PDB entry 7YI3 | electron microscopy, 3.30 A resolution | chains C and D of the 5 polymer chains in the assembly

[Chain C]
Molecule: Chromatin modification-related protein EAF3
Organism: Saccharomyces cerevisiae S288C
UniProtKB: Q12432 (EAF3_YEAST); numbering as in UniProt (aligned over 1-401)
Sequence (401 residues; each row starts with the number of its first residue):
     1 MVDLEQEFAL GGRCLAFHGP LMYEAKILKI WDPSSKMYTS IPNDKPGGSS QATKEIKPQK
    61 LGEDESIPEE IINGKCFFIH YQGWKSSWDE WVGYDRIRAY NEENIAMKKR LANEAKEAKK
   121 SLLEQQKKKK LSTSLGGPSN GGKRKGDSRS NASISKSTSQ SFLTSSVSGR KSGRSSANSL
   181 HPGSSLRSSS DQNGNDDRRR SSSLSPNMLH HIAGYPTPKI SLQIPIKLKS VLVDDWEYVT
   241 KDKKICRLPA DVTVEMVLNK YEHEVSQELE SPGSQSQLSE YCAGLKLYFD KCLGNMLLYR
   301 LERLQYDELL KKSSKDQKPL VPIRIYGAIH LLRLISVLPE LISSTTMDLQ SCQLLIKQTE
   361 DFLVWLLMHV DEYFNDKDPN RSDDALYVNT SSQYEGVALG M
Disordered / not traced: 1-219
Curated features (UniProtKB/Swiss-Prot):
  - modified residue: Ser-201 (Phosphoserine)

[Chain D]
Molecule: Transcriptional regulatory protein RCO1
Organism: Saccharomyces cerevisiae S288C
UniProtKB: Q04779 (RCO1_YEAST); numbering as in UniProt (aligned over 1-684)
Sequence (684 residues; each row starts with the number of its first residue):
     1 MDTSKKDTTR SPSHSNSSSP SSSSLSSSSS KEKKRPKRLS SQNVNYDLKR RKIITSEGIE
    61 RSFKNEHSNL AVEDNIPEEE PKELLEKDSK GNIIKLNEPS TISEDSKVSV TGLPLNKGPS
   121 EKIKRESLWN YRKNLGGQSN NSEMTLVPSK RFTQVPKNFQ DLNRNDLKTF LTENMTEESN
   181 IRSTIGWNGD IINRTRDREP ESDRDNKKLS NIRTKIILST NATYDSKSKL FGQNSIKSTS
   241 NASEKIFRDK NNSTIDFENE DFCSACNQSG SFLCCDTCPK SFHFLCLDPP IDPNNLPKGD
   301 WHCNECKFKI FINNSMATLK KIESNFIKQN NNVKIFAKLL FNIDSHNPKQ FQLPNYIKET
   361 FPAVKTGSRG QYSDENDKIP LTDRQLFNTS YGQSITKLDS YNPDTHIDSN SGKFLICYKC
   421 NQTRLGSWSH PENSRLIMTC DYCQTPWHLD CVPRASFKNL GSKWKCPLHS PTKVYKKIHH
   481 CQEDNSVNYK VWKKQRLINK KNQLYYEPLQ KIGYQNNGNI QIIPTTSHTD YDFNQDFKIT
   541 QIDENSIKYD FFDKIYKSKM VQKRKLFQFQ ESLIDKLVSN GSQNGNSEDN MVKDIASLIY
   601 FQVSNNDKSS NNKSASKSNN LRKLWDLKEL TNVVVPNELD SIQFNDFSSD EIKHLLYLKK
   661 IIESKPKEEL LKFLNIENPE NQSE
Disordered / not traced: 1-100, 131-165, 188-258, 379-399, 478-488, 524-533, 565-684
Ion coordination: Zn2+ site 1: Cys-263, Cys-266, His-283, Cys-286; Zn2+ site 2: Cys-303, Cys-306; Zn2+ site 3: Cys-417, Cys-420, His-448, Cys-451; Zn2+ site 4: Cys-440, Cys-443, Cys-466, His-469
Curated features (UniProtKB/Swiss-Prot):
  - zinc finger: Glu-260 to Lys-309 (PHD-type 1), Phe-414 to Thr-472 (PHD-type 2)
  - modified residue: Met-1 (N-acetylmethionine), Ser-68 (Phosphoserine), Ser-683 (Phosphoserine)
Reported in the primary citation:
  - mutagenesis - L509A/Q510A/K511A/I512A/Y549A/Y556A/M560A: decreased catalytic activity

[Chain C / chain D interface]
Contacting residue pairs - 89 pairs, chain C then chain D:
  Ile-224(C) / Tyr-356(D)
  Ile-226(C) / Phe-361(D)  hydrophobic
  Ile-226(C) / Phe-537(D)  hydrophobic
  Lys-227(C) / Asp-536(D)  salt bridge
  Lys-227(C) / Phe-537(D)
  Lys-229(C) / Ile-357(D)
  Lys-229(C) / Thr-360(D)
  Lys-229(C) / Phe-361(D)
  Ser-230(C) / Phe-361(D)
  Ser-230(C) / Phe-537(D)
  Val-233(C) / Phe-361(D)  hydrophobic
  Val-233(C) / Arg-496(D)
  Asp-234(C) / Arg-496(D)  salt bridge
  Trp-236(C) / Leu-353(D)  hydrophobic
  Trp-236(C) / Lys-358(D)
  Trp-236(C) / Val-364(D)  hydrophobic
  Trp-236(C) / Lys-365(D)
  Trp-236(C) / Thr-366(D)
  Trp-236(C) / Gly-370(D)  hydrogen bond (side chain-backbone)
  Trp-236(C) / Gln-371(D)
  Trp-236(C) / Tyr-372(D)  hydrophobic
  Glu-237(C) / Tyr-372(D)  hydrogen bond
  Glu-237(C) / Arg-496(D)  salt bridge
  Tyr-238(C) / Lys-493(D)
  Thr-240(C) / Gln-371(D)
  Thr-240(C) / Tyr-372(D)
  Lys-241(C) / Tyr-372(D)
  Glu-280(C) / Asn-332(D)
  Glu-280(C) / Val-333(D)
  Tyr-281(C) / Ile-335(D)  hydrophobic
  Tyr-281(C) / Phe-336(D)  hydrophobic
  Ala-283(C) / Val-333(D)  hydrophobic
  Gly-284(C) / Val-333(D)
  Gly-284(C) / Phe-336(D)
  Leu-285(C) / Phe-336(D)  hydrophobic
  Leu-287(C) / Leu-340(D)  hydrophobic
  Tyr-288(C) / Phe-336(D)  hydrophobic
  Tyr-288(C) / Leu-339(D)  hydrophobic
  Tyr-288(C) / Leu-340(D)  hydrophobic
  Tyr-288(C) / Ile-343(D)  hydrophobic
  Lys-291(C) / Leu-340(D)
  Lys-291(C) / Ile-343(D)
  Gly-294(C) / Asp-288(D)
  Asn-295(C) / Asn-347(D)  hydrogen bond (side chain-backbone)
  Asn-295(C) / Pro-348(D)
  Asn-295(C) / Lys-349(D)  hydrogen bond (backbone-backbone)
  Met-296(C) / Lys-349(D)
  Met-296(C) / Phe-351(D)
  Leu-297(C) / Phe-351(D)
  Leu-298(C) / Gln-350(D)
  Leu-298(C) / Phe-351(D)  hydrogen bond (backbone-backbone)
  Tyr-299(C) / Gln-350(D)
  Tyr-299(C) / Phe-351(D)
  Arg-300(C) / Cys-266(D)
  Arg-300(C) / Gln-268(D)  hydrogen bond
  Arg-300(C) / His-283(D)  hydrogen bond
  Arg-300(C) / Cys-286(D)
  Arg-300(C) / Gln-350(D)
  Arg-303(C) / Leu-285(D)  hydrogen bond (side chain-backbone)
  Arg-303(C) / Leu-287(D)  hydrogen bond (side chain-backbone)
  Arg-303(C) / Asp-288(D)
  Arg-303(C) / Pro-348(D)
  Leu-304(C) / Leu-285(D)  hydrophobic
  Tyr-306(C) / Asp-288(D)
  Asp-307(C) / Pro-290(D)
  Leu-310(C) / Pro-289(D)  hydrophobic
  Leu-310(C) / Pro-290(D)
  Arg-333(C) / Phe-351(D)
  Ser-336(C) / Pro-354(D)
  Ser-336(C) / Tyr-356(D)  hydrogen bond (backbone-side chain)
  Glu-340(C) / Pro-354(D)
  Leu-341(C) / Leu-339(D)
  Ser-344(C) / Asn-342(D)
  Thr-345(C) / Leu-339(D)
  Thr-345(C) / Asn-342(D)
  Thr-346(C) / Lys-338(D)  hydrogen bond
  Met-347(C) / Ile-335(D)
  Leu-355(C) / Ile-335(D)  hydrophobic
  Asp-376(C) / Val-491(D)
  Asp-376(C) / Lys-493(D)
  Lys-377(C) / Tyr-489(D)
  Asp-378(C) / Tyr-475(D)  hydrogen bond
  Asp-378(C) / Tyr-489(D)  hydrogen bond (backbone-side chain)
  Arg-381(C) / Tyr-475(D)
  Arg-381(C) / Tyr-489(D)
  Ser-382(C) / Tyr-489(D)
  Val-397(C) / Leu-285(D)
  Ala-398(C) / Leu-285(D)  hydrophobic
  Met-401(C) / His-283(D)
Also at the interface, not in a pair above, chain C (58 interface residues in all): Leu-222, Leu-232, Lys-311, Val-337, Leu-338, Pro-339, Ile-342, Leu-354, Leu-367
Also at the interface, not in a pair above, chain D (55 interface residues in all): Ser-269, Gly-270, Ser-271, Asp-292, Pro-293, Asn-304, Gln-329, Lys-334, His-346, Gln-352, Asp-374, Ile-498

[Summary]
58 residues of chain C and 55 residues of chain D are in contact; the contacts include 13 hydrogen bonds and 3
salt bridges. Polar pairs include Lys-227(C)/Asp-536(D), Asp-234(C)/Arg-496(D) and Glu-237(C)/Arg-496(D).
Cys-263(D), Cys-266(D), His-283(D) and Cys-286(D) coordinate Zn2+ site 1. The paper reports that
L509A/Q510A/K511A/I512A/Y549A/Y556A/M560A of chain D reduce catalytic activity.
Chain C is Chromatin modification-related protein EAF3 and chain D is Transcriptional regulatory protein RCO1,
both from Saccharomyces cerevisiae S288C; the structure, Cryo-EM structure of Rpd3S in close-state Rpd3S-NCP
complex, was determined by electron microscopy together with 7YI0, 7YI1, 7YI2, 7YI4 and 7YI5 from the same
study.
